7D3M - chains 1 and 3 of the 6 polymer chains in the assembly; structure by electron microscopy, 3.94 A resolution.

[Chain 1]
Protein: O/tibet/99 VP1
From: Foot-and-mouth disease virus
Amino-acid sequence (213 residues; numbered 1 to 213; the number before each row is that of its first residue):
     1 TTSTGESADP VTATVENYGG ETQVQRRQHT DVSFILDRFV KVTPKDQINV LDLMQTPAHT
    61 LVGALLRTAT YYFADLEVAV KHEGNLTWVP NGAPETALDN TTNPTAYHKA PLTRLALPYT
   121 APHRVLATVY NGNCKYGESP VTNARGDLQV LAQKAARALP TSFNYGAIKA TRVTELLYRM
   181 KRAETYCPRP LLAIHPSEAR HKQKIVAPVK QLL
Not modelled in the structure: 1, 135-153, 204-213
From the paper describing this entry:
  - mutagenesis - V50A, D52A, P94A, E95A, P160A: decreased growth
  - mutagenesis - L159A: increased growth

[Chain 3]
Protein: O/tibet/99 VP3
From: Foot-and-mouth disease virus
Amino-acid sequence (220 residues; row label = number of the first residue in the row):
     1 GIFPVACSDG YGGLVTTDPK TADPAYGKVF NPPRNMLPGR FTNFLDVAEA CPTFLHFEGD
    61 VPYVTTKTDS DRVLAQFDLS LAAKHMSNTF LAGLAQYYTQ YSGTINLHFM FTGPTDAKAR
   121 YMIAYAPPGM EPPKTPEAAA HCIHAEWDTG LNSKFTFSIP YLSAADYAYT ASDAAETTNV
   181 QGWVCLFQIT HGKADGDALV VLASAGKDFE LRLPVDARTQ
Not modelled in the structure: 220
From the paper describing this entry:
  - mutagenesis - D173A: decreased growth

[Interface between chain 1 and chain 3]
Contacting residue pairs (33):
  Val89(1) - Val215(3)  hydrophobic
  Pro90(1) - Leu213(3)  hydrophobic
  Pro90(1) - Val215(3)  hydrophobic
  Asn91(1) - Thr99(3)  hydrogen bond (backbone-side chain)
  Asn91(1) - Tyr169(3)  hydrogen bond
  Gly92(1) - Tyr169(3)
  Asn100(1) - Asp216(3)  hydrogen bond (side chain-backbone)
  Asn100(1) - Ala217(3)  hydrogen bond (side chain-backbone)
  Asn100(1) - Arg218(3)
  Thr101(1) - Thr16(3)
  Thr102(1) - Asp216(3)
  Asn103(1) - Thr16(3)
  Asn103(1) - Val215(3)
  Asn103(1) - Asp216(3)  hydrogen bond (side chain-backbone)
  Pro104(1) - Thr17(3)
  Thr105(1) - Leu14(3)
  Thr105(1) - Val15(3)
  Thr105(1) - Thr16(3)  hydrogen bond
  Ala106(1) - Leu14(3)
  Ala106(1) - Val15(3)  hydrophobic
  Tyr107(1) - Leu14(3)
  Lys109(1) - Gly12(3)
  Pro111(1) - Asp9(3)
  Leu112(1) - Gly10(3)  hydrogen bond (backbone-backbone)
  Arg114(1) - Gly10(3)  hydrogen bond (backbone-backbone)
  Thr120(1) - Gln100(3)
  Thr120(1) - Arg212(3)
  Thr120(1) - Leu213(3)
  Pro122(1) - Gln100(3)
  Pro122(1) - Ala165(3)
  Pro122(1) - Tyr167(3)
  Pro122(1) - Tyr169(3)
  Ser162(1) - Tyr169(3)  hydrogen bond
Interface residues without a listed pair, chain 1 (27 interface residues in all): Ala93, Pro94, Thr96, Ala97, Thr113, Tyr119, His123, Arg124
Interface residues without a listed pair, chain 3 (21 interface residues in all): Asp166, Ala171, Pro214

[Summary]
27 residues of chain 1 and 21 residues of chain 3 are in contact; the contacts include 9 hydrogen bonds. Among
the polar pairs are Asn91(1)-Thr99(3), Asn91(1)-Tyr169(3) and Asn100(1)-Asp216(3). The paper reports that
V50A, D52A and P94A of chain 1, among others, reduce growth; L159A of chain 1 increases growth; 7
substitutions were tested in all.
Chain 1 is O/tibet/99 VP1 and chain 3 is O/tibet/99 VP3, both from Foot-and-mouth disease virus; the
structure, Foot and mouth disease virus O/tibet/99-bound the single chain fragmen antibody R50, was determined
by electron microscopy (same publication as 7D3K, 7D3L and 7D3R).
